PDB entry 7WJI | electron microscopy, 4.50 A resolution (low resolution: residue-level contacts below are approximate; hydrogen-bond / salt-bridge calls are withheld) | chains A and B of the 5 polymer chains in the assembly

[Chain A]
Molecule: Protein unc-80 homolog
Source organism: Homo sapiens
UniProt: Q8N2C7 (UNC80_HUMAN); residues 1-3258 here = UniProt positions 1-3258
Amino-acid sequence (3258 residues; row label = number of the first residue in the row):
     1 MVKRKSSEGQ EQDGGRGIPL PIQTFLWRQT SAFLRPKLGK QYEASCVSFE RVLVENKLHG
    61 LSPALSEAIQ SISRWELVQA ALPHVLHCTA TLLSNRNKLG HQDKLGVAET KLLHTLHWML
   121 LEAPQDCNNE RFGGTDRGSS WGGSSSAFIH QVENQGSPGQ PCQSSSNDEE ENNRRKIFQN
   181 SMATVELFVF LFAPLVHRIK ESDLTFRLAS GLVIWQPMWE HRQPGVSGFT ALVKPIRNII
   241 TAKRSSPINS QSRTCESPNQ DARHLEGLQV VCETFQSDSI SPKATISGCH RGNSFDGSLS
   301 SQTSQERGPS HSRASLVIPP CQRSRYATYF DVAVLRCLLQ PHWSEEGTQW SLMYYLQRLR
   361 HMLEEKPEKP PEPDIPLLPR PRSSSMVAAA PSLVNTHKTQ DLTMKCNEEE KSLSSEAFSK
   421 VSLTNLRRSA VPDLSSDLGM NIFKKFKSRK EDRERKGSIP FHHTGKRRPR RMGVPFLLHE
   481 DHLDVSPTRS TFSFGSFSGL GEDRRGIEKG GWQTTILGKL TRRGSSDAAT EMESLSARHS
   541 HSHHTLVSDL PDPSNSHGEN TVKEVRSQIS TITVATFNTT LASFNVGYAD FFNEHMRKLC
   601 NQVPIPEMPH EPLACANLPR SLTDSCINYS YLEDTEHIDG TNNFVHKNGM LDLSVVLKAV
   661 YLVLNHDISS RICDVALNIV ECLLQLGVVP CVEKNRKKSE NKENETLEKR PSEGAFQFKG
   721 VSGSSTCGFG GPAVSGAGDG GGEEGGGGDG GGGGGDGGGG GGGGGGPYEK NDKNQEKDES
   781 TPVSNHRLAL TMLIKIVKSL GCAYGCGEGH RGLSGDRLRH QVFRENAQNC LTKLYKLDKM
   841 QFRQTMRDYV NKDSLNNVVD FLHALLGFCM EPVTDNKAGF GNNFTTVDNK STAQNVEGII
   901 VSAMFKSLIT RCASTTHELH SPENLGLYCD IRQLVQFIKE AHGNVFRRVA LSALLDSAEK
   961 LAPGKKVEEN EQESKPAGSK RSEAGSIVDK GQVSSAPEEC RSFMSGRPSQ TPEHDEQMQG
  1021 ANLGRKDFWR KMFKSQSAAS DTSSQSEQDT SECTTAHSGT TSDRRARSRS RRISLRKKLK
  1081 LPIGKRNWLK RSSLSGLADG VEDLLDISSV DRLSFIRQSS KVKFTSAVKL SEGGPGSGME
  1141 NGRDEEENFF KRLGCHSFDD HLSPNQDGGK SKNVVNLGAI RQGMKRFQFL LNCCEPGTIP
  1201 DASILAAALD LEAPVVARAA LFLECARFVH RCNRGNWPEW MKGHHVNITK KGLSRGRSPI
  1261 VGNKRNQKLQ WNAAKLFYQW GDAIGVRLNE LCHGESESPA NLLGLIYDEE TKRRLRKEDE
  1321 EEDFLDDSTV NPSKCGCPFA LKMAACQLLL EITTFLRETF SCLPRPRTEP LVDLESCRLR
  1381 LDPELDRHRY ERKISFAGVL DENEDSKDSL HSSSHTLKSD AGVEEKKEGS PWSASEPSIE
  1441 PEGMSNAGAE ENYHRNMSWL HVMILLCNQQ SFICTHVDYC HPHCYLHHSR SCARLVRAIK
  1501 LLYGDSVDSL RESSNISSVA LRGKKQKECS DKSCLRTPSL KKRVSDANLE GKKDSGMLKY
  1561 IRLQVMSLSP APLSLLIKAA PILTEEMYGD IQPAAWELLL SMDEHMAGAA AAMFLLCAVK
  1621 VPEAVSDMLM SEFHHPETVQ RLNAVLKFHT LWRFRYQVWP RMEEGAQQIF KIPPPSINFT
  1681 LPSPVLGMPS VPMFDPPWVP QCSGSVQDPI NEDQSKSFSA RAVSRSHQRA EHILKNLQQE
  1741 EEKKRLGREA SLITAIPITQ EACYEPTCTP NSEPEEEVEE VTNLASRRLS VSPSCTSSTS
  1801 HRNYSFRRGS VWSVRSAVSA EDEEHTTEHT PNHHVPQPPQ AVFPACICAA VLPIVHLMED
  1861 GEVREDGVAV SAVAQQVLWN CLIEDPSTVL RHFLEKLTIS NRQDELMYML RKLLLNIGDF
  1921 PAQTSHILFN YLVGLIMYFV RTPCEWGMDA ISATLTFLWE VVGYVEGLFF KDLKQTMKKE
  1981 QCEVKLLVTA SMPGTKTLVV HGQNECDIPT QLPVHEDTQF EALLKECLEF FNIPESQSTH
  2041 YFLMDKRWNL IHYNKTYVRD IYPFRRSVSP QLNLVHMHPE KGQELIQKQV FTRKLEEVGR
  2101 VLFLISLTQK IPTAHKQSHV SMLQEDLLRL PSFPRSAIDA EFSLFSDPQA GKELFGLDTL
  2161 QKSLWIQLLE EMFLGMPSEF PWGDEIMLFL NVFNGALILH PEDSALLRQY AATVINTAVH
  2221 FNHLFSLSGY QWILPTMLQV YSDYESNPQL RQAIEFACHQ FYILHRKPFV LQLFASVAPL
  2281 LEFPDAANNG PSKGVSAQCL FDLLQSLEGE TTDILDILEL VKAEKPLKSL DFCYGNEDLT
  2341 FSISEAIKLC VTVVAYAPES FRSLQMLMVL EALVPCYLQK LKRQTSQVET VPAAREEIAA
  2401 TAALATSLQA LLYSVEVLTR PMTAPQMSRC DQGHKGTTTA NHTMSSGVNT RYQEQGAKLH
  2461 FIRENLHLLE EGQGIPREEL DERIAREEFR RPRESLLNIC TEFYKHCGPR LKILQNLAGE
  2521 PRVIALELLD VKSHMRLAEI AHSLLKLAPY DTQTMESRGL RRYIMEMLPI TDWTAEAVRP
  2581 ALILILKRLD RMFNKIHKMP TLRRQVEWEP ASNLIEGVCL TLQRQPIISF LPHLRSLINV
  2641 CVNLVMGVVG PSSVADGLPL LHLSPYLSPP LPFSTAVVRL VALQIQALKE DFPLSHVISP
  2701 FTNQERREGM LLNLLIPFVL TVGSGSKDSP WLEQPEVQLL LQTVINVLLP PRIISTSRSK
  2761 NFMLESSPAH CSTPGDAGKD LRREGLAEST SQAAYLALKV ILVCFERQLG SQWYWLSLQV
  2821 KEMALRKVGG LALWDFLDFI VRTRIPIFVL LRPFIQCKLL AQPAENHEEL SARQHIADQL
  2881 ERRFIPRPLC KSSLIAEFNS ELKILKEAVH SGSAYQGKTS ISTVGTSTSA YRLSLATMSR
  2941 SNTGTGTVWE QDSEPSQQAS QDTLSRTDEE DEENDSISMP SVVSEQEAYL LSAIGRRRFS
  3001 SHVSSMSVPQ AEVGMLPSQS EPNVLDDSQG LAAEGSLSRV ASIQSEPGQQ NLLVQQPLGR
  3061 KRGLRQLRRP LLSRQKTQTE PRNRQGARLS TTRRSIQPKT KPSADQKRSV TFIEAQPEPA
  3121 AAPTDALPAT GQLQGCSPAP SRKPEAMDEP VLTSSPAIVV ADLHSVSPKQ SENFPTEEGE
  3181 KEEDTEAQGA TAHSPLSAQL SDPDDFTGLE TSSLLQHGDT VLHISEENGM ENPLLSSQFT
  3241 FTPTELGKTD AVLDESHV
Unresolved in the structure: 1-19, 132-165, 231-319, 365-652, 699-784, 961-1176, 1360-1445, 1504-1554, 1670-1844, 2424-2477, 2649-2665, 2752-2786, 2914-3258
Swiss-Prot annotation at these positions:
  - modified residue (Phosphoserine): Ser-257, Ser-525, Ser-3042
  - natural variant: Val-189 (V189M: In IHPRF2), Pro-1700 (P1700S: In IHPRF2)

[Chain B]
Molecule: Protein unc-79 homolog
Source organism: Homo sapiens
UniProt: Q9P2D8 (UNC79_HUMAN); numbering as in UniProt (aligned over 1-2635)
Amino-acid sequence (2658 residues; numbered 1 to 2658; the number before each row is that of its first residue):
     1 MSTKAEQFAS KIRYLQEYHN RVLHNIYPVP SGTDIANTLK YFSQTLLSIL SRTGKKENQD
    61 ASNLTVPMTM CLFPVPFPLT PSLRPQVSSI NPTVTRSLLY SVLRDAPSER GPQSRDAQLS
   121 DYPSLDYQGL YVTLVTLLDL VPLLQHGQHD LGQSIFYTTT CLLPFLNDDI LSTLPYTMIS
   181 TLATFPPFLH KDIIEYLSTS FLPMAILGSS RREGVPAHVN LSASSMLMIA MQYTSNPVYH
   241 CQLLECLMKY KQEVWKDLLY VIAYGPSQVK PPAVQMLFHY WPNLKPPGAI SEYRGLQYTA
   301 WNPIHCQHIE CHNAINKPAV KMCIDPSLSV ALGDKPPPLY LCEECSERIA GDHSEWLIDV
   361 LLPQAEISAI CQKKNCSSHV RRAVVTCFSA GCCGRHGNRP VRYCKRCHSN HHSNEVGAAA
   421 ETHLYQTSPP PINTRECGAE ELVCAVEAVI SLLKEAEFHA EQREHELNRR RQLGLSSSHH
   481 SLDNADFDNK DDDKHDQRLL SQFGIWFLVS LCTPSENTPT ESLARLVAMV FQWFHSTAYM
   541 MDDEVGSLVE KLKPQFVTKW LKTVCDVRFD VMVMCLLPKP MEFARVGGYW DKSCSTVTQL
   601 KEGLNRILCL IPYNVINQSV WECIMPEWLE AIRTEVPDNQ LKEFREVLSK MFDIELCPLP
   661 FSMEEMFGFI SCRFTGYPSS VQEQALLWLH VLSELDIMVP LQLLISMFSD GVNSVKELAN
   721 QRKSRVSELA GNLASRRVSV ASDPGRRVQH NMLSPFHSPF QSPFRSPLRS PFRSPFKNFG
   781 HPGGRTIDFD CEDDEMNLNC FILMFDLLLK QMELQDDGIT MGLEHSLSKD IISIINNVFQ
   841 APWGGSHTCQ KDEKAIECNL CQSSILCYQL ACELLERLAP KEESRLVEPT DSLEDSLLSS
   901 RPEFIIGPEG EEEENPASKH GENPGNCTEP VEHAAVKNDT ERKFCYQQLP VTLRLIYTIF
   961 QEMAKFEEPD ILFNMLNCLK ILCLHGECLY IARKDHPQFL AYIQDHMLIA SLWRVVKSEF
  1021 SQLSSLAVPL LLHALSLPHG ADIFWTIING NFNSKDWKMR FEAVEKVAVI CRFLDIHSVT
  1081 KNHLLKYSLA HAFCCFLTAV EDVNPAVATR AGLLLDTIKR PALQGLCLCL DFQFDTVVKD
  1141 RPTILSKLLL LHFLKQDIPA LSWEFFVNRF ETLSLEAQLH LDCNKEFPFP TTITAVRTNV
  1201 ANLSDAALWK IKRARFARNR QKSVRSLRDS VKGPVESKRA LSLPETLTSK IRQQSPENDN
  1261 TIKDLLPEDA GIDHQTVHQL ITVLMKFMAK DESSAESDIS SAKAFNTVKR HLYVLLGYDQ
  1321 QEGCFMIAPQ KMRLSTCFNA FIAGIAQVMD YNINLGKHLL PLVVQVLKYC SCPQLRHYFQ
  1381 QPPRCSLWSL KPHIRQMWLK ALLVILYKYP YRDCDISKIL LHLIHITVNT LNAQYHSCKP
  1441 HATAGPLYSD NSNISRYSEK EKGEIELAEY RETGALQDSL LHCVREESIP KKKLRSFKQK
  1501 SLDIGNADSL LFTLDEHRRK SCIDRCDIEK PPTQAAYIAQ RPNDPGRSRQ NSATRPDNSE
  1561 IPENPAMEGF PDARRPVIPE VRLNCMETFE VKVDSPVKPA PKEDLDLIDL SSDSTSGPEK
  1621 HSILSTSDSD SLVFEPLPPL RIVESDEEEE TMNQGDDGPS GKNAASSPSV PSHPSVLSLS
  1681 TAPLVQVSVE DCSKDFSSKD SGNNQSAGNT DSALITLEDP MDAEGSSKPE ELPEFSCGSP
  1741 LTLKQKRDLL QKSFALPEMS LDDHPDPGTE GEKPGELMPS SGAKTVLLKV PEDAENPTES
  1801 EKPDTSAESD TEQNPERKVE EDGAEESEFK IQIVPRQRKQ RKIAVSAIQR EYLDISFNIL
  1861 DKLGEQKDPD PSTKGLSTLE MPRESSSAPT LDAGVPETSS HSSISTQYRQ MKRGSLGVLT
  1921 MSQLMKRQLE HQSSAPHNIS NWDTEQIQPG KRQCNVPTCL NPDLEGQPLR MRGATKSSLL
  1981 SAPSIVSMFV PAPEEFTDEQ PTVMTDKCHD CGAILEEYDE ETLGLAIVVL STFIHLSPDL
  2041 AAPLLLDIMQ SVGRLASSTT FSNQAESMMV PGNAAGVAKQ FLRCIFHQLA PNGIFPQLFQ
  2101 STIKDGTFLR TLASSLMDFN ELSSIAALSQ LLEGLNNKKN LPAGGAMIRC LENIATFMEA
  2161 LPMDSPSSLW TTISNQFQTF FAKLPCVLPL KCSLDSSLRI MICLLKIPST NATRSLLEPF
  2221 SKLLSFVIQN AVFTLAYLVE LCGLCYRAFT KERDKFYLSR SVVLELLQAL KLKSPLPDTN
  2281 LLLLVQFICA DAGTKLAEST ILSKQMIASV PGCGTAAMEC VRQYINEVLD FMADMHTLTK
  2341 LKSHMKTCSQ PLHEDTFGGH LKVGLAQIAA MDISRGNHRD NKAVIRYLPW LYHPPSAMQQ
  2401 GPKEFIECVS HIRLLSWLLL GSLTHNAVCP NASSPCLPIP LDAGSHVADH LIVILIGFPE
  2461 QSKTSVLHMC SLFHAFIFAQ LWTVYCEQSA VATNLQNQNE FSFTAILTAL EFWSRVTPSI
  2521 LQLMAHNKVM VEMVCLHVIS LMEALQECNS TIFVKLIPMW LPMIQSNIKH LSAGLQLRLQ
  2581 AIQNHVNHHS LRTLPGSGQS SAGLAALRKW LQCTQFKMAQ VEIQSSEAAS QFYPLDEVDA
  2641 GSDYKDDDKG SDYKDDDK
Unresolved in the structure: 55-119, 405-438, 459-496, 731-793, 845-859, 881-942, 1181-1221, 1233-1267, 1318-1331, 1371-1390, 1435-2019, 2636-2658
Differences from the reference sequence: expression tag (2636-2658)
Swiss-Prot annotation at these positions:
  - modified residue (Phosphoserine): Ser-754, Ser-758

[How chain A and chain B interact]
Residue-residue contacts (147):
  Leu-20(A) with Met-2563(B)
  Gln-23(A) with Met-2563(B)
  Trp-27(A) with Ser-2514(B); Pro-2518(B); Met-2559(B)
  Ser-31(A) with Ser-2514(B)
  Phe-33(A) with Leu-2507(B)
  Leu-34(A) with Leu-2507(B); Leu-2510(B); Glu-2511(B)
  Arg-35(A) with Leu-2507(B); Glu-2511(B)
  Pro-36(A) with Thr-2508(B); Glu-2511(B)
  Pro-83(A) with Pro-2558(B)
  His-87(A) with Lys-2555(B); Met-2559(B)
  Ser-94(A) with Phe-2503(B)
  Ala-183(A) with Pro-2558(B)
  Glu-186(A) with Val-2554(B)
  Leu-187(A) with Pro-2558(B)
  Phe-190(A) with Val-2554(B); Lys-2555(B)
  Val-332(A) with Leu-2591(B)
  Leu-335(A) with Leu-2591(B)
  Arg-336(A) with Ser-2590(B)
  Leu-339(A) with Thr-2593(B); Leu-2594(B); Pro-2595(B)
  His-342(A) with Asn-2499(B)
  Ala-659(A) with Leu-2594(B)
  Tyr-661(A) with Ser-2597(B)
  Leu-662(A) with Pro-2595(B)
  Arg-1562(A) with Asn-2063(B)
  Arg-1653(A) with Glu-2021(B)
  Val-1863(A) with Ile-1272(B); Gln-1275(B)
  Arg-1864(A) with Gln-1275(B); Thr-1336(B)
  Glu-1865(A) with Gln-1275(B); Leu-1334(B); Thr-1336(B)
  Gly-1867(A) with Leu-1334(B); Ser-1335(B); Thr-1336(B)
  Val-1868(A) with Thr-1336(B)
  Gln-1876(A) with Ala-1343(B)
  Asn-1880(A) with His-1393(B); Gln-1396(B)
  Tyr-1908(A) with Glu-1101(B); Asp-1102(B); Val-1103(B)
  Arg-1911(A) with Ala-1108(B)
  Leu-1915(A) with Leu-1149(B); Leu-1150(B); Phe-1153(B)
  Asn-1916(A) with Leu-1149(B)
  Ile-1917(A) with Lys-1286(B)
  Asp-1919(A) with Lys-1286(B); Ala-1289(B); Lys-1290(B)
  Phe-1920(A) with Tyr-1351(B)
  Pro-1921(A) with Tyr-1351(B)
  Ala-1922(A) with Tyr-1351(B)
  Tyr-1964(A) with Lys-1290(B)
  Lys-2088(A) with Trp-1057(B)
  Phe-2091(A) with Ala-1106(B)
  Leu-2095(A) with Ala-1106(B)
  Val-2098(A) with Leu-1113(B)
  Lys-2152(A) with Ser-1018(B); Glu-1019(B); Phe-1061(B)
  Glu-2153(A) with Lys-1058(B); Phe-1061(B)
  Phe-2155(A) with Glu-1019(B)
  Gly-2156(A) with Arg-1110(B)
  Leu-2160(A) with Arg-1110(B); Leu-1113(B)
  His-2200(A) with Glu-1019(B)
  Glu-2202(A) with Glu-1019(B); Phe-1020(B); Ser-1021(B); Gln-1022(B)
  Asp-2203(A) with Ser-1018(B)
  Ser-2204(A) with Ser-1021(B)
  Ala-2205(A) with Arg-1072(B)
  Ser-2246(A) with Asp-970(B)
  Asn-2247(A) with Gln-1022(B)
  Pro-2248(A) with Phe-973(B)
  Gln-2249(A) with Ser-1021(B); Ser-1025(B); Phe-1073(B)
  Glu-2319(A) with Arg-1120(B)
  Ser-2724(A) with Asp-591(B); Lys-592(B)
  Gly-2725(A) with Tyr-589(B)
  Lys-2727(A) with Glu-457(B); Phe-458(B); Tyr-589(B)
  Arg-2807(A) with Glu-457(B)
  Gly-2810(A) with Gln-232(B)
  Trp-2813(A) with Pro-266(B); Gln-268(B)
  Tyr-2814(A) with Ser-180(B); Tyr-233(B)
  Arg-2844(A) with Tyr-260(B); Tyr-264(B)
  Pro-2846(A) with Met-228(B); Tyr-264(B); Gly-265(B); Pro-266(B)
  Phe-2848(A) with Tyr-260(B); Tyr-264(B)
  Val-2849(A) with Ser-224(B); Ser-225(B); Met-228(B); Tyr-264(B)
  Leu-2850(A) with Tyr-176(B); Ser-225(B); Met-228(B); Ile-229(B)
  Arg-2852(A) with Leu-221(B); Ser-224(B); Tyr-260(B)
  Pro-2853(A) with Leu-221(B); Ser-222(B); Ser-225(B)
  Gln-2856(A) with Leu-221(B)
  Cys-2857(A) with His-218(B); Leu-221(B)
  Ile-2885(A) with Val-443(B); Cys-444(B)
  Pro-2886(A) with Tyr-264(B)
  Pro-2888(A) with Glu-447(B); Val-586(B)
  Leu-2889(A) with Gly-587(B)
  Cys-2890(A) with Arg-585(B); Val-586(B); Gly-587(B); Trp-590(B); Asp-591(B)
  Lys-2891(A) with Lys-454(B); Gly-587(B); Asp-591(B)
  Ser-2892(A) with Trp-590(B); Asp-591(B)
  Ile-2895(A) with Asp-591(B)
Other interface residues (no listed pair), chain A (105 interface residues in all): Gln-79, Thr-91, Met-182, Thr-184, Lys-1500, Leu-1646, Asp-1866, Trp-1879, Ile-1883, Leu-1914, Gly-1918, Thr-1956, Trp-1959, Thr-2159, Ser-2163, Leu-2164, Arg-2208, Asp-2316, Gly-2723, Ser-2811
Other interface residues (no listed pair), chain B (109 interface residues in all): Pro-216, Asn-220, Val-261, Arg-525, Gly-588, Lys-1017, Thr-1109, Leu-1114, Thr-1117, Lys-1119, Leu-1154, Gly-1271, Asn-1339, Gln-1347, Lys-1400, Thr-2504, Thr-2517, Gln-2522, Ala-2525, Thr-2551, Ile-2557, Pro-2562, Asn-2587
From the paper, about this interface:
  - pairs named by the authors: Arg-2844(A)/Tyr-264(B) (cation-pi contact)

[Overview]
The interface between chain A and chain B involves 105 residues on one side and 109 on the other. The paper
describes a cation-pi contact between Arg-2844(A) and Tyr-264(B).
Here chain A is Protein unc-80 homolog and chain B is Protein unc-79 homolog, both from Homo sapiens. Entry
7WJI (Architecture of the human NALCN channelosome) was determined by electron microscopy.
